9GUQ - chains A and O of the 24 polymer chains in the assembly; structure by electron microscopy, 3.10 A resolution.

[Chain A]
Molecule: 16S ribosomal RNA
From: Escherichia coli K-12
Sequence (1541 nucleotides; numbered 1 to 1541; the number before each row is that of its first residue):
     1 AAAUUGAAGA GUUUGAUCAU GGCUCAGAUU GAACGCUGGC GGCAGGCCUA ACACAUGCAA
    61 GUCGAACGGU AACAGGAAGA AGCUUGCUUC UUUGCUGACG AGUGGCGGAC GGGUGAGUAA
   121 UGUCUGGGAA ACUGCCUGAU GGAGGGGGAU AACUACUGGA AACGGUAGCU AAUACCGCAU
   181 AACGUCGCAA GACCAAAGAG GGGUACCUUC GGGCCUCUUG CCAUCGGAUG UGCCCAGAUG
   241 GGAUUAGCUA GUAGGUGGGG UAACGGCUCA CCUAGGCGAC GAUCCCUAGC UGGUCUGAGA
   301 GGAUGACCAG CCACACUGGA ACUGAGACAC GGUCCAGACU CCUACGGGAG GCAGCAGUGG
   361 GGAAUAUUGC ACAAUGGGCG CAAGCCUGAU GCAGCCAUGC CGCGUGUAUG AAGAAGGCCU
   421 UCGGGUUGUA AAGUACUUUC AGCGGGGAGG AAGGGAGUAA AGUUAAUACC UUUGCUCAUU
   481 GACGUUACCC GCAGAAGAAG CACCGGCUAA CUCCGUGCCA GCAGCCXCGG UAAUACGGAG
   541 GGUGCAAGCG UUAAUCGGAA UUACUGGGCG UAAAGCGCAC GCAGGCGGUU UGUUAAGUCA
   601 GAUGUGAAAU CCCCGGGCUC AACCUGGGAA CUGCAUCUGA UACUGGCAAG CUUGAGUCUC
   661 GUAGAGGGGG GUAGAAUUCC AGGUGUAGCG GUGAAAUGCG UAGAGAUCUG GAGGAAUACC
   721 GGUGGCGAAG GCGGCCCCCU GGACGAAGAC UGACGCUCAG GUGCGAAAGC GUGGGGAGCA
   781 AACAGGAUUA GAUACCCUGG UAGUCCACGC CGUAAACGAU GUCGACUUGG AGGUUGUGCC
   841 CUUGAGGCGU GGCUUCCGGA GCUAACGCGU UAAGUCGACC GCCUGGGGAG UACGGCCGCA
   901 AGGUUAAAAC UCAAAUGAAU UGACGGGGGC CCGCACAAGC GGUGGAGCAU GUGGUUUAAU
   961 UCGAUGXAAC GCGAAGAACC UUACCUGGUC UUGACAUCCA CGGAAGUUUU CAGAGAUGAG
  1021 AAUGUGCCUU CGGGAACCGU GAGACAGGUG CUGCAUGGCU GUCGUCAGCU CGUGUUGUGA
  1081 AAUGUUGGGU UAAGUCCCGC AACGAGCGCA ACCCUUAUCC UUUGUUGCCA GCGGUCCGGC
  1141 CGGGAACUCA AAGGAGACUG CCAGUGAUAA ACUGGAGGAA GGUGGGGAUG ACGUCAAGUC
  1201 AUCAUGGCCC UUACGACCAG GGCUACACAC GUGCUACAAU GGCGCAUACA AAGAGAAGCG
  1261 ACCUCGCGAG AGCAAGCGGA CCUCAUAAAG UGCGUCGUAG UCCGGAUUGG AGUCUGCAAC
  1321 UCGACUCCAU GAAGUCGGAA UCGCUAGUAA UCGUGGAUCA GAAUGCCACG GUGAAUACGU
  1381 UCCCGGGCCU UGUACACACC GCCCGUXACA CCAUGGGAGU GGGUUGCAAA AGAAGUAGGU
  1441 AGCUUAACCU UCGGGAGGGC GCUUACCACU UUGUGAUUCA UGACUGGGGU GAAGUCGUAA
  1501 CAAGGUAACC GUAGGGGAAC CUGCGGUUGG AUCACCUCCU U
Disordered / not traced: 1492-1493
Modified / non-standard residues: PSU (pseudouridine-5'-monophosphate) at position 516, G7M (N7-methyl-guanosine-5'-monophosphate) at position 527, 2MG (2N-methylguanosine-5'-monophosphate) at position 966, 5MC (5-methylcytidine-5'-monophosphate) at position 967, 2MG (2N-methylguanosine-5'-monophosphate) at position 1207, 4OC (4n,o2'-methylcytidine-5'-monophosphate) at position 1402, 5MC (5-methylcytidine-5'-monophosphate) at position 1407, UR3 (3-methyluridine-5'-monophoshate) at position 1498, 2MG (2N-methylguanosine-5'-monophosphate) at position 1516, MA6 (6N-dimethyladenosine-5'-monophoshate) at position 1518, MA6 (6N-dimethyladenosine-5'-monophoshate) at position 1519
Metal / ion sites: Mg2+ site 1 near G21 (its only coordinating residue here); Mg2+ site 2: C48, G115; Mg2+ site 3 near A53 (its only coordinating residue here); Mg2+ site 4: A59, U387; Mg2+ site 5: U62, G105; Mg2+ site 6 near G100 (its only coordinating residue here); Mg2+ site 7: A109, G331; Mg2+ site 8 near G111 (its only coordinating residue here); Mg2+ site 9: A116, G117, G289; Mg2+ site 10 near G145 (its only coordinating residue here); Mg2+ site 11: A174, C175; Mg2+ site 12: U180, A195; 66 more Mg2+ sites not listed

[Chain O]
Molecule: 30S ribosomal protein S14
From: Escherichia coli K-12
Reference sequence: P0AG59 (RS14_ECOLI); residue numbers follow UniProt; this construct covers 1-101
Chain sequence (101 residues; each row starts with the number of its first residue):
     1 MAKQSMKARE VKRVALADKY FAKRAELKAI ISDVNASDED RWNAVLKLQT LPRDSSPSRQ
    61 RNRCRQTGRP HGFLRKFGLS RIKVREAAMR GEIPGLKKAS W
Disordered / not traced: 1

[How chain A and chain O interact]
Pairs across the interface - 72 pairs, chain A then chain O:
  G973(A) with Arg-69(O), hydrogen bond to the sugar; Arg-81(O), hydrogen bond to the phosphate
  A974(A) with Arg-69(O), salt bridge to the phosphate; His-71(O), phosphate contact; Gly-72(O), phosphate contact; Arg-81(O), salt bridge to the phosphate
  A975(A) with Gly-72(O), sugar contact
  G976(A) with His-71(O), salt bridge to the phosphate; Gly-72(O), hydrogen bond to the phosphate
  A977(A) with Arg-61(O), salt bridge to the phosphate; His-71(O), phosphate contact
  C979(A) with Ser-58(O), base contact; Arg-59(O), hydrogen bond to the base
  C980(A) with Arg-13(O), hydrogen bond to the sugar; Arg-59(O), hydrogen bond to the sugar
  U981(A) with Met-6(O), phosphate contact; Arg-9(O), salt bridge to the phosphate; Arg-13(O), salt bridge to the phosphate; Arg-61(O), hydrogen bond to the sugar; Arg-63(O), hydrogen bond to the phosphate
  U982(A) with Arg-63(O), salt bridge to the phosphate
  A983(A) with Arg-9(O), salt bridge to the phosphate
  A994(A) with Ser-5(O), base contact; Ala-8(O), sugar contact
  C995(A) with Gln-4(O), base contact; Ala-8(O), sugar contact
  U1007(A) with Lys-19(O), phosphate contact
  G1047(A) with Gln-4(O), phosphate contact
  G1048(A) with Lys-3(O), phosphate contact; Gln-4(O), hydrogen bond to the phosphate
  U1049(A) with Ala-2(O), base contact; Lys-3(O), sugar contact
  C1059(A) with Arg-85(O), hydrogen bond to the phosphate
  U1060(A) with Arg-85(O), salt bridge to the phosphate
  C1114(A) with Ser-100(O), hydrogen bond to the sugar
  U1115(A) with Trp-101(O), sugar contact
  G1186(A) with Trp-101(O), hydrogen bond to the base
  G1187(A) with Ser-100(O), hydrogen bond to the base
  A1188(A) with Lys-98(O), hydrogen bond to the phosphate; Ser-100(O), sugar contact
  U1189(A) with Lys-98(O), salt bridge to the phosphate
  U1202(A) with Thr-67(O), hydrogen bond to the sugar; Arg-69(O), hydrogen bond to the sugar; Ile-82(O), base contact
  C1203(A) with Ala-2(O), hydrogen bond to the phosphate; Thr-67(O), sugar contact
  A1216(A) with Lys-3(O), salt bridge to the phosphate; Ser-5(O), hydrogen bond to the phosphate
  C1217(A) with Ser-5(O), phosphate contact; Arg-9(O), salt bridge to the phosphate
  A1219(A) with Arg-53(O), salt bridge to the phosphate
  G1220(A) with Arg-53(O), salt bridge to the phosphate
  A1257(A) with Phe-21(O), base contact; Pro-57(O), base contact
  G1316(A) with Lys-28(O), salt bridge to the phosphate; Ser-56(O), phosphate contact; Ser-58(O), sugar contact
  C1317(A) with Arg-24(O), salt bridge to the phosphate; Lys-28(O), salt bridge to the phosphate; Leu-48(O), sugar contact; Arg-53(O), hydrogen bond to the base; Ser-56(O), hydrogen bond to the phosphate; Pro-57(O), phosphate contact
  U1358(A) with Phe-73(O), sugar contact; Leu-74(O), phosphate contact; Arg-75(O), hydrogen bond to the phosphate
  C1359(A) with Asn-62(O), phosphate contact; Arg-75(O), salt bridge to the phosphate
  A1360(A) with Ser-58(O), base contact; Arg-75(O), salt bridge to the phosphate
  A1368(A) with Trp-101(O), phosphate contact
  C1369(A) with Trp-101(O), hydrogen bond to the phosphate
Other interface residues (no listed pair), chain A (42 interface residues in all): U1008, G1058, C1218, A1357
Other interface residues (no listed pair), chain O (40 interface residues in all): Asp-18, Lys-23, Gln-49, Pro-70, Lys-83, Glu-86

[In short]
42 residues of chain A face 40 of chain O across their interface, with 22 hydrogen bonds and 19 salt bridges.
Polar contacts include C979(A)/Arg-59(O), G1186(A)/Trp-101(O) and G1187(A)/Ser-100(O). C48(A) and G115(A)
coordinate Mg2+ site 2. A59(A) and U387(A) form the Mg2+ site 4.
Here chain A is 16S ribosomal RNA and chain O is 30S ribosomal protein S14, both from Escherichia coli K-12.
Entry 9GUQ (30S PIC (Pre-Initiation complex)) was determined by electron microscopy, deposited together with
9GUP, 9GUR, 9GUS, 9GUT, 9GUU, 9GUV, 9GUW and 9GUX.
